PDB entry 8E94 | electron microscopy, 3.72 A resolution | chains A and B of the 4 polymer chains in the assembly

Chain A:
Molecule: Glutamate receptor ionotropic, NMDA 1
Source organism: Homo sapiens
UniProt: Q05586 (NMDZ1_HUMAN); residue numbers follow UniProt; this construct covers 1-847
Amino-acid sequence (847 residues; numbered 1 to 847; the number before each row is that of its first residue):
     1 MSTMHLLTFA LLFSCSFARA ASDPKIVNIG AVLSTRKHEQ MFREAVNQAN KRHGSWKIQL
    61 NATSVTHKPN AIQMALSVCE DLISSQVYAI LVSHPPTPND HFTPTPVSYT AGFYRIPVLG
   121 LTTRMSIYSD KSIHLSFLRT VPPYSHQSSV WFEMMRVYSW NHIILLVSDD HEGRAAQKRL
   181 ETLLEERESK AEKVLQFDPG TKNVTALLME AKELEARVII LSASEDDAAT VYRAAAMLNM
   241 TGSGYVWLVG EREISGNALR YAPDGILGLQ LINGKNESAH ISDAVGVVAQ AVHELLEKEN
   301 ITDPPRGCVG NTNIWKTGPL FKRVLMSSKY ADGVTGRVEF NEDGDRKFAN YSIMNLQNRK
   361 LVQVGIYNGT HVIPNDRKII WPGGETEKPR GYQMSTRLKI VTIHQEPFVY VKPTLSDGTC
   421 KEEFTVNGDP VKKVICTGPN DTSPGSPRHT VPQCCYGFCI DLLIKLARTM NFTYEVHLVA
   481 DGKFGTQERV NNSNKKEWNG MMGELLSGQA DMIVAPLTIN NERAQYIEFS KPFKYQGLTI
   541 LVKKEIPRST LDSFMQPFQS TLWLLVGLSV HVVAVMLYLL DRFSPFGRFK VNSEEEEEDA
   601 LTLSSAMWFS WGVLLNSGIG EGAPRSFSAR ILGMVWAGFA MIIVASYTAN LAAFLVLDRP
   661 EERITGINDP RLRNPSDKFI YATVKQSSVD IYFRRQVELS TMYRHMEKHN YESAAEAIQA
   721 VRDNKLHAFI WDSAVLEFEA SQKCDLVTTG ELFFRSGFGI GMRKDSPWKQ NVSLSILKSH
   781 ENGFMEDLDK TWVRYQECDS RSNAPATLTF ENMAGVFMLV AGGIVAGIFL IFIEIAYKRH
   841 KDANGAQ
Disordered / not traced: 1-24, 545-662, 798-847
Sequence notes: conflict His5 (Arg in Q05586), Phe9 (Leu in Q05586), Phe17 (Val in Q05586), Ser22 (Cys in Q05586), Asn844 (Arg in Q05586), Gly845 (Arg in Q05586), Ala846 (Lys in Q05586)
Disulfide bonds: Cys79-Cys308, Cys436-Cys455
Covalently attached groups: N-acetylglucosamine (NAG) linked to Asn61, Asn276, Asn771
Residues lining bound ligands: N-acetylglucosamine (NAG; 2-acetamido-2-deoxy-beta-D-glucopyranose): Thr335, Gly336, Asn350, Ile366, Asn368
Curated features (UniProtKB/Swiss-Prot):
  - region: Leu603 to Pro624 (Pore-forming)
  - binding site (glycine): Pro516, Thr518, Arg523, Ser688, Asp732
  - glycosylation (N-linked (GlcNAc...) asparagine): Asn61, Asn203, Asn239, Asn276, Asn300, Asn350, Asn368, Asn440, Asn471, Asn491, Asn674, Asn771
  - natural variant: Arg217 (R217W: In NDHMSR), Asp227 (D227H: In NDHMSR; uncertain significance), Arg306 (R306Q: Found in a patient with schizophrenia; uncertain significance), Asp552 (D552E: In NDHMSD), Pro557 (P557R: In NDHMSD), Ser560 (S560SS: In NDHMSD), Gly618 (G618R: In NDHMSD), Gly620 (G620R: In NDHMSD), Ala637 (A637S: In NDHMSD; uncertain significance; A637V: In NDHMSD; uncertain significance), Gly638 (G638A: In NDHMSD; G638V: In NDHMSD), Met641 (M641I: In NDHMSD; M641L: In NDHMSD; M641V: In NDHMSD), Ile642 (I642T: In NDHMSD; uncertain significance), 13 further natural variant entries in UniProt
  - mutagenesis: Ile642 (I642L: Slight decrease in glutamate and glycine agonist potency; mutant channels are activated at 2-fold higher glutamate and glycine concentrations), Val644 (V644M: Increase in glutamate and glycine agonist potency; mutant channels are activated lower glutamate and glycine concentrations), Ala653 (A653G: Increase in glutamate and glycine agonist potency; mutant channels are activated lower glutamate and glycine concentrations), Met813 (M813V: Slight decrease in glycine agonist potency; no effect on glutamate agonist potency)
Reported in the primary citation:
  - post-translational modification sites: Asn368

Chain B:
Molecule: Glutamate receptor ionotropic, NMDA 2C
Source organism: Homo sapiens
UniProt: Q14957 (NMDE3_HUMAN); residues 26-849 here = UniProt positions 26-849
Amino-acid sequence (880 residues; numbered -30 to 849; the number before each row is that of its first residue; numbers below 1 keep their minus sign (Met-30 is residue -30)):
   -30 MGTMRLFLLA VLFLFSFARA TGWSHPQFEK GGGSGGGSGG SAWSHPQFEK GALVPRGEQG
    30 MTVAVVFSSS GPPQAQFRAR LTPQSFLDLP LEIQPLTVGV NTTNPSSLLT QICGLLGAAH
    90 VHGIVFEDNV DTEAVAQILD FISSQTHVPI LSISGGSAVV LTPKEPGSAF LQLGVSLEQQ
   150 LQVLFKVLEE YDWSAFAVIT SLHPGHALFL EGVRAVADAS HVSWRLLDVV TLELGPGGPR
   210 ARTQRLLRQL DAPVFVAYCS REEAEVLFAE AAQAGLVGPG HVWLVPNLAL GSTDAPPATF
   270 PVGLISVVTE SWRLSLRQKV RDGVAILALG AHSYWRQHGT LPAPAGDCRV HPGPVSPARE
   330 AFYRHLLNVT WEGRDFSFSP GGYLVQPTMV VIALNRHRLW EMVGRWEHGV LYMKYPVWPR
   390 YSASLQPVVD SRHLTVATLE ERPFVIVESP DPGTGGCVPN TVPCRRQSNH TFSSGDVAPY
   450 TKLCCKGFCI DILKKLARVV KFSYDLYLVT NGKHGKRVRG VWNGMIGEVY YKRADMAIGS
   510 LTINEERSEI VDFSVPFVET GISVMVARSN GTVSPSAFLE PYSPAVWVMM FVMCLTVVAI
   570 TVFMFEYFSP VSYNQNLTRG KKSGGPAFTI GKSVWLLWAL VFNNSVPIEN PRGTTSKIMV
   630 LVWAFFAVIF LASYTANLAA FMIQEQYIDT VSGLSDKKFQ RPQDQYPPFR FGTVPNGSTE
   690 RNIRSNYRDM HTHMVKFNQR SVEDALTSLK MGKLDAFIYD AAVLNYMAGK DEGCKLVTIG
   750 SGKVFATTGY GIAMQKDSHW KRAIDLALLQ FLGDGETQKL ETVWLSGICQ NEKNEVMSSK
   810 LDIDNMAGVF YMLLVAMGLA LLVFAWEHLV YWKLRHSVPN
Disordered / not traced: -30 to 30, 392-398, 539-657, 799-849
Sequence notes: expression tag (-30 to 25)
Disulfide bonds: Cys82-Cys317, Cys426-Cys453, Cys433-Cys454
Covalently attached groups: N-acetylglucosamine (NAG) linked to Asn337
Residues lining bound ligands: IWB (methyl 4-[(2R)-3-ethanoyl-1-[2-(2-methyl-1H-indol-3-yl)ethyl]-4-oxidanyl-5-oxidanylidene-2H-pyrrol-2-yl]benzoate): Asp161, Trp162, Ser163, Ala164, Arg194, Leu196, Asp220, Ala221, Pro222, Ala466, Arg467, Lys470, Phe471, Ser472, Tyr473
Curated features (UniProtKB/Swiss-Prot):
  - region: Lys601 to Pro620 (Pore-forming)
  - binding site (L-glutamate): Ser509, Thr511, Arg516, Ser687, Thr688, Asp729
  - site: Asn612 (Functional determinant of NMDA receptors)
  - glycosylation (N-linked (GlcNAc...) asparagine): Asn70, Asn73, Asn337, Asn438, Asn539, Asn685
  - natural variant: Arg679 (R679C: Found in a patient with schizophrenia; uncertain significance)
Reported in the primary citation:
  - binding site for IWB: Ser163, Arg194, Leu196, Asp220, Pro222, Arg467
  - conformationally variable residues (domain motion): Asp220, Lys470
  - mutagenesis - T756C: decreased signaling in response to MTSET

How chain A and chain B interact:
Residue-residue contacts (26):
  Asn70(A) with Cys317(B), hydrogen bond (side chain-backbone); His320(B)
  Tyr109(A) with Gln106(B); Ile107(B), hydrophobic; Phe110(B), hydrophobic; Glu134(B), hydrogen bond
  Phe113(A) with Pro74(B), hydrophobic; Ala103(B)
  Tyr114(A) with Asn73(B); Pro74(B)
  Asp130(A) with Pro132(B)
  Lys131(A) with Pro173(B)
  Ser132(A) with Gln106(B); Gly174(B)
  Ile133(A) with Gln106(B), hydrogen bond (backbone-side chain); Pro132(B)
  Leu135(A) with Ala103(B), hydrophobic
  Cys308(A) with Asn73(B); Ser75(B), hydrogen bond (backbone-side chain)
  Val309(A) with Asn73(B)
  Gly310(A) with Thr71(B), hydrogen bond (backbone-side chain); Asn73(B)
  Thr312(A) with Thr71(B), hydrogen bond; Thr72(B), hydrogen bond (side chain-backbone)
  Pro670(A) with Ser795(B); Gly796(B)
Also at the interface, not in a pair above, chain A (25 interface residues in all): Ala71, Ile72, Ala75, Leu76, Cys79, His101, Pro106, Thr110, Ile127, Arg673, Asn674
Also at the interface, not in a pair above, chain B (24 interface residues in all): Leu78, Cys82, Val104, Gln114, Arg318, Val319, Val792

Summary:
Chain A and chain B form an interface of 25 and 24 residues respectively; the contacts include 7 hydrogen
bonds. Polar pairs include Asn70(A)-Cys317(B), Tyr109(A)-Glu134(B) and Ile133(A)-Gln106(B). Bound to chain A:
N-acetylglucosamine. The paper reports a binding site for IWB at Ser163(B), Arg194(B) and Leu196(B) among
others; T756C of chain B reduces signaling in response to MTSET.
Here chain A is Glutamate receptor ionotropic, NMDA 1 and chain B is Glutamate receptor ionotropic, NMDA 2C,
both from Homo sapiens. Entry 8E94 (PYD-106-bound Human GluN1a-GluN2C NMDA receptor in intact conformation)
was determined by electron microscopy together with 8E92, 8E93, 8E96, 8E97 and 8E98 from the same study.
